6X66 - chains AC and BD of the 117 polymer chains in the assembly; structure by electron microscopy, 4.20 A resolution (low resolution: residue-level contacts below are approximate; hydrogen-bond / salt-bridge calls are withheld).

# Chain AC
Molecule: DotC
Source organism: Legionella pneumophila
UniProt: O52184 (O52184_LEGPN); residue numbers follow UniProt; this construct covers 1-303
Amino-acid sequence (303 residues; row label = number of the first residue in the row):
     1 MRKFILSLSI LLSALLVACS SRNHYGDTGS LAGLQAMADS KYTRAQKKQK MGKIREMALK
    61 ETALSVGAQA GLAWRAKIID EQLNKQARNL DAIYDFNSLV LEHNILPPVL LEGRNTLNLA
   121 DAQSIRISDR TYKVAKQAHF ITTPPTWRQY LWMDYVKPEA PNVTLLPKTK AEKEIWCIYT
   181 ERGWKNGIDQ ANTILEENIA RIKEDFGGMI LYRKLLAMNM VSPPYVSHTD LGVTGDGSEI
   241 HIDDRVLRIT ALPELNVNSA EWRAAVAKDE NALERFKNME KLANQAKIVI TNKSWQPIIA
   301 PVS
Not modelled in the structure: 1-57, 162-172, 269-303

# Chain BD
Molecule: DotD
Source organism: Legionella pneumophila
UniProt: O52183 (O52183_LEGPN); residues 1-163 here = UniProt positions 1-163
Amino-acid sequence (163 residues; row label = number of the first residue in the row):
     1 MNNNKIVIMF IFSALLAGCA GTMKFKKPPI NNPSDDATIK LAEAAVSVSD SMLEMAKVEK
    61 VITPPSKDNT LTIPNAYNLQ ARASVDWSGP IEELTARIAK AAHFRFRVLG KSPSVPVLIS
   121 ISTKDESLAE ILRDIDYQAG KKASIHVYPN SQVVELRYAK IYS
Not modelled in the structure: 1-24, 160-163

# How chain AC and chain BD interact
Pairs across the interface - 23 pairs, chain AC then chain BD:
  Arg-114(AC) with Asp-86(BD); Ser-122(BD)
  Asp-129(AC) with Ser-88(BD)
  Met-220(AC) with Trp-87(BD)
  Ser-259(AC) with Pro-90(BD)
  Ala-260(AC) with Glu-93(BD)
  Trp-262(AC) with Ser-88(BD); Glu-93(BD)
  Arg-263(AC) with Glu-93(BD); Arg-97(BD)
  Ala-264(AC) with Trp-87(BD); Glu-93(BD); Leu-94(BD); Arg-97(BD)
  Ala-265(AC) with Arg-97(BD)
  Val-266(AC) with Ser-84(BD); Val-85(BD); Arg-97(BD); Ala-101(BD)
  Ala-267(AC) with Ala-83(BD); Ser-84(BD)
  Lys-268(AC) with Arg-82(BD); Ala-101(BD)
Other interface residues (no listed pair), chain BD (15 interface residues in all): Ile-98, Ala-102

# Overview
12 residues of chain AC and 15 residues of chain BD are in contact.
Here chain AC is DotC and chain BD is DotD, both from Legionella pneumophila. Entry 6X66 (Legionella
pneumophila dDot T4SS OMC) was determined by electron microscopy together with 6X64, 6X65 and 6X62 from the
same study.
